6SMH - chains E and L of the 16 polymer chains in the assembly; structure by electron microscopy, 4.30 A resolution (low resolution: residue-level contacts below are approximate; hydrogen-bond / salt-bridge calls are withheld).

Chain E:
Name: Ribulose bisphosphate carboxylase large chain
Organism: Synechococcus elongatus (strain PCC 7942 / FACHB-805)
Notes: EC 4.1.1.39
UniProt: Q31NB3 (RBL_SYNE7); numbering as in UniProt (aligned over 19-465)
Sequence (447 residues; row label = number of the first residue in the row):
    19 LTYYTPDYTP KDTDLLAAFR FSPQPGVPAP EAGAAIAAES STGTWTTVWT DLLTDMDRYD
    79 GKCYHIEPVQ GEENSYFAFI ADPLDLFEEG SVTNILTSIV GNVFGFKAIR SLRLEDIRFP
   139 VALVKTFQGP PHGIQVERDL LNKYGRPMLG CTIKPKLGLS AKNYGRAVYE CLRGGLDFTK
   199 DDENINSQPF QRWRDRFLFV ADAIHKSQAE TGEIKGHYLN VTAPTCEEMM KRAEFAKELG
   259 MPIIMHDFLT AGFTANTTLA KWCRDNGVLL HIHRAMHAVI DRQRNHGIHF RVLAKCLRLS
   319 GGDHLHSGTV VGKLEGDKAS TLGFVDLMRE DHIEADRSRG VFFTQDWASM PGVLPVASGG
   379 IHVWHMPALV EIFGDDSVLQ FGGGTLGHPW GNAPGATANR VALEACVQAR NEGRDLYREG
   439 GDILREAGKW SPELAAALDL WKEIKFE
Differences from the reference sequence: conflict P48 (Asp in Q31NB3), D78 (Lys in Q31NB3), D100 (Tyr in Q31NB3)

Chain L:
Name: Rubisco accumulation factor 1 (RAF1) peptide
Organism: Synechococcus elongatus (strain PCC 7942 / FACHB-805)
UniProt: Q31Q05 (Q31Q05_SYNE7); residue numbers follow UniProt; this construct covers 13-200
Sequence (188 residues; each row starts with the number of its first residue):
    13 ERQELLGQLR RKEGRWLAWA RACQTLLKNG LNPQTLFEAT GFEPIQQNQI TVAMQVYDSI
    73 LRQDPPAHVR ETYQEWGSDL LYELRELDQE QRSLCAQLAL ERKLDADQIR EVAKATKDFC
   133 RLPKQPENFD RHPGDAVAHQ CWRLAQERTD LTERSRLIAR GLQFAQSAGA RALIEALLLD
   193 LSGVPSRK
Unresolved in the structure: 192-200
Curated features (UniProtKB/Swiss-Prot):
  - mutagenesis: N60 to Q67 (Increases RbcL(8)-Raf1 complex formation), S71 (S71A: Increases RbcL(8)-Raf1 complex formation), Y94 to E95 (Increases RbcL(8)-Raf1 complex formation), R97 to E98 (Increases RbcL(8)-Raf1 complex formation), R104 (R104Q: Increases RbcL(8)-Raf1 complex formation, decreases RuBisCO holoenzyme formation), K126 to K129 (Increases RbcL(8)-Raf1 complex formation), K126 (K126A: Increases RbcL(8)-Raf1 complex formation), K129 (K129A: Increases RbcL(8)-Raf1 complex formation, decreases RuBisCO holoenzyme formation), R155 (R155A: Increases RbcL(8)-Raf1 complex formation), E159 (E159A: Wild type)

How chain E and chain L interact:
Contacting residue pairs - 6 pairs, chain E then chain L:
  L70(E) - E87(L)
  L71(E) - W31(L)
  L71(E) - S90(L)
  T72(E) - Q61(L)
  T72(E) - S90(L)
  D75(E) - D117(L)
Other interface residues (no listed pair), chain E (7 interface residues in all): W67, T68, D73
Other interface residues (no listed pair), chain L (9 interface residues in all): F54, Q58, D91, A118
Interface features reported in the paper:
  - specific contacts: L71(E)-S90(L)

Overview:
The interface between chain E and chain L involves 7 residues on one side and 9 on the other. The authors
report a contact between L71(E) and S90(L). UniProt lists 20 mutagenesis sites on chain L.
Chain E is Ribulose bisphosphate carboxylase large chain and chain L is Rubisco accumulation factor 1 (RAF1)
peptide, both from Synechococcus elongatus (strain PCC 7942 / FACHB-805); the structure, Cryo-electron
microscopy structure of a RbcL-Raf1 supercomplex from Synechococcus elongatus PCC 7942, was determined by
electron microscopy.
